Entry 1E6J (X-ray diffraction, 3.00 A resolution); this record covers chains H and P of the 3 polymer chains in the assembly.

Chain H:
Protein: Immunoglobulin
Source organism: Mus musculus
Notes: fragment: heavy chain 1-219
Chain sequence (219 residues; row label = number of the first residue in the row):
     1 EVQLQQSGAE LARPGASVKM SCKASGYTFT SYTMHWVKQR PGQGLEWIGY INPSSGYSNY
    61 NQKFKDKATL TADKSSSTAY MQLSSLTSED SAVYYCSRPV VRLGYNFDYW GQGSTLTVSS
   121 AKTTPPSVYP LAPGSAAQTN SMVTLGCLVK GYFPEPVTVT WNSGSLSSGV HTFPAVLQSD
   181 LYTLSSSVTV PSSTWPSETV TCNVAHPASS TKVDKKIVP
Cystine bridges: Cys-22/Cys-96, Cys-147/Cys-202
What the authors report for this chain:
  - conformationally variable residues (loop rearrangement): Pro-99 to Asp-108

Chain P:
Protein: Capsid protein P24
Source organism: HIV-1 M\:B_HXB2R
Notes: fragment: gag polyprotein residues 143-352
Reference sequence: P04591 (GAG_HV1H2); residues 11-220 here correspond to UniProt positions 143-352 (UniProt number = residue number + 132)
Chain sequence (210 residues; each row starts with the number of its first residue):
    11 VHQAISPRTL NAWVKVVEEK AFSPEVIPMF SALSEGATPQ DLNTMLNTVG GHQAAMQMLK
    71 ETINEEAAEW DRVHPVHAGP IAPGQMREPR GSDIAGTTST LQEQIGWMTN NPPIPVGEIY
   131 KRWIILGLNK IVRMYSPTSI LDIRQGPKEP FRDYVDRFYK TLRAEQASQE VKNWMTETLL
   191 VQNANPDCKT ILKALGPAAT LEEMMTACQG
UniProt features mapped onto this chain:
  - region: Asn-57 to Gln-95 (Interaction with host PPIA/CYPA and NUP153), Pro-85 to Pro-93 (PPIA/CYPA-binding loop)
  - modified residue: Ser-16 (Phosphoserine)
What the authors report for this chain:
  - conformationally variable residues (loop rearrangement): Pro-207, Ala-208
  - mutagenesis - A208G: decreased binding to Fab13B5

Chain H / chain P interface:
Contacting residue pairs - 24 pairs, chain H then chain P:
  Thr-30(H) / Thr-210(P)
  Ser-31(H) / Thr-210(P)  hydrogen bond (backbone-side chain)
  Ser-31(H) / Glu-212(P)
  Ser-31(H) / Glu-213(P)
  Tyr-32(H) / Glu-213(P)
  Thr-33(H) / Ala-208(P)
  Thr-33(H) / Glu-213(P)  hydrogen bond
  Tyr-50(H) / Leu-205(P)  hydrogen bond (side chain-backbone)
  Tyr-50(H) / Gly-206(P)  hydrogen bond (side chain-backbone)
  Tyr-50(H) / Pro-207(P)
  Tyr-50(H) / Ala-208(P)  hydrogen bond (side chain-backbone)
  Asn-52(H) / Ala-208(P)  hydrogen bond (side chain-backbone)
  Asn-52(H) / Ala-209(P)  hydrogen bond (side chain-backbone)
  Asn-52(H) / Thr-210(P)
  Ser-55(H) / Glu-187(P)
  Tyr-57(H) / Pro-207(P)
  Tyr-57(H) / Ala-208(P)  hydrophobic
  Asn-59(H) / Pro-207(P)
  Val-101(H) / Glu-213(P)
  Val-101(H) / Thr-216(P)
  Val-101(H) / Ala-217(P)  hydrophobic
  Tyr-105(H) / Leu-205(P)
  Tyr-105(H) / Ala-209(P)
  Tyr-105(H) / Glu-213(P)  hydrogen bond
Other interface residues (no listed pair), chain H (14 interface residues in all): Pro-99, Arg-102, Gly-104
The authors on this interface:
  - pairs named by the authors: Thr-30(H)/Thr-210(P), Ser-31(H)/Thr-210(P), Tyr-32(H)/Glu-213(P), Thr-33(H)/Glu-213(P), Tyr-57(H)/Pro-207(P), Asn-59(H)/Pro-207(P), Val-101(H)/Glu-213(P), Tyr-105(H)/Glu-213(P), Leu-205(P)/Tyr-50(H), Gly-206(P)/Tyr-50(H), Ala-208(P)/Tyr-50(H) (hydrogen bond), Ala-209(P)/Asn-52(H), Glu-212(P)/Ser-31(H), Thr-216(P)/Val-101(H), Ala-217(P)/Val-101(H)
  - epitope / paratope residues, chain H: Thr-30(H), Ser-31(H), Tyr-32(H), Thr-33(H), Tyr-57(H), Asn-59(H), Val-101(H), Tyr-105(H)
  - epitope / paratope residues, chain P: Ala-204(P), Leu-205(P), Gly-206(P), Pro-207(P), Ala-208(P), Ala-209(P), Thr-210(P), Glu-212(P), Glu-213(P), Thr-216(P), Ala-217(P)

Summary:
14 residues of chain H face 11 of chain P across their interface, with 8 hydrogen bonds. Polar contacts
include Ser-31(H)/Thr-210(P), Thr-33(H)/Glu-213(P) and Tyr-50(H)/Leu-205(P). The paper describes contacts
between Thr-30(H) and Thr-210(P), Ser-31(H) and Thr-210(P) and Tyr-32(H) and Glu-213(P) among others; a
hydrogen bond between Ala-208(P) and Tyr-50(H). The paper reports that A208G of chain P reduces binding to
Fab13B5; epitope/paratope residues Thr-30(H), Ser-31(H) and Ala-204(P) among others.
Here chain H is Immunoglobulin (Mus musculus) and chain P is Capsid protein P24 (HIV-1 M\:B_HXB2R). Entry 1E6J
(Crystal structure of HIV-1 capsid protein (p24) in complex with Fab13B5) was determined by X-ray diffraction
(same publication as 1E6O).
